7CAE - chains C and D of the 5 polymer chains in the assembly; structure by electron microscopy, 3.44 A resolution.

# Chain C (and D)
Molecule: ABC transporter, ATP-binding protein SugC
Source organism: Mycolicibacterium smegmatis (strain ATCC 700084 / mc(2)155)
Notes: chain D of this document is another copy of the same molecule, construct and numbering; everything in this record applies to it too
UniProt: A0R2C0 (A0R2C0_MYCS2); numbering as in UniProt (aligned over 1-406)
Amino-acid sequence (406 residues; row label = number of the first residue in the row):
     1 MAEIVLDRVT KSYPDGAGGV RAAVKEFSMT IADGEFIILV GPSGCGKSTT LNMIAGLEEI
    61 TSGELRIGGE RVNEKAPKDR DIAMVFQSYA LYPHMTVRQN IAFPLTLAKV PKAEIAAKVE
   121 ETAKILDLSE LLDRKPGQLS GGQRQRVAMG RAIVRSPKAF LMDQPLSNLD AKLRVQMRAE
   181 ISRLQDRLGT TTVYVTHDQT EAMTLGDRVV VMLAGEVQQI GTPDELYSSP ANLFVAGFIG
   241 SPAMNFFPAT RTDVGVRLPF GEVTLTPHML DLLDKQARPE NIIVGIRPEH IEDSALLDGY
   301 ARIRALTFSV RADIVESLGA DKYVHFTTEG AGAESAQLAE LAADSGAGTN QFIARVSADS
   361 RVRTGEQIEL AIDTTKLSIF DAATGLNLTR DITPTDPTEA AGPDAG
Disordered / not traced: 1, 15-20, 392-406
Differences from the reference sequence: engineered mutation Q164 (Glu in A0R2C0)
Reported in the primary citation:
  - mutagenesis - E164Q: abolished catalytic activity

# How chain C and chain D interact
Residue-residue contacts (23; chain C residue first):
  K172(C) - Q199(D)  hydrogen bond
  K172(C) - F238(D)
  K172(C) - S345(D)  hydrogen bond (backbone-side chain)
  L173(C) - S345(D)
  R183(C) - D313(D)
  R183(C) - I314(D)
  R183(C) - Q351(D)
  H197(C) - D170(D)
  H197(C) - K172(D)  hydrogen bond (backbone-side chain)
  Q199(C) - K172(D)
  T204(C) - L318(D)
  Y227(C) - G319(D)
  Y227(C) - A320(D)
  F238(C) - K172(D)
  E289(C) - A320(D)
  I314(C) - R183(D)
  E316(C) - T204(D)
  L318(C) - T204(D)
  G319(C) - Y227(D)
  A320(C) - E289(D)
  S345(C) - K172(D)
  G346(C) - Q176(D)  hydrogen bond (backbone-side chain)
  R355(C) - R355(D)
Also at the interface, not in a pair above, chain C (26 interface residues in all): Q176, A179, S182, D186, D198, M203, D224, D313, S317
Also at the interface, not in a pair above, chain D (28 interface residues in all): R178, S182, M203, P223, D224, E316, S317, D344, A347, R363, T364

# Overview
26 residues of chain C and 28 residues of chain D are in contact, with 4 hydrogen bonds. Polar pairs include
K172(C)-Q199(D), K172(C)-S345(D) and H197(C)-K172(D). The paper reports that E164Q of chain C abolishes
catalytic activity.
Chain C and chain D are both ABC transporter, ATP-binding protein SugC (Mycolicibacterium smegmatis (strain
ATCC 700084 / mc(2)155)); the structure, Mycobacterium smegmatis LpqY-SugABC complex in the resting state, was
determined by electron microscopy (same publication as 7CAD, 7CAF and 7CAG).
